6W6V - chains A and L of the 11 polymer chains in the assembly; structure by electron microscopy, 3.00 A resolution.

# Chain A
Molecule: RNA component of RNase MRP NME1
Source organism: Saccharomyces cerevisiae S288C
Sequence (340 nucleotides; numbered 1 to 340; the number before each row is that of its first residue):
     1 AAUCCAUGACCAAAGAAUCGUCACAAAUCGAAGCUUACAAAAUGGAGUAA
    51 AAUUUUUUUUACUCAGUAAUAUGCUUUGGGUUGAAAGUCUCCCACCAAUU
   101 CGUAUGCGGAAAACGUAAUGAGAUUUAAAAAUUUUAAAUUGUUUAAAUCA
   151 ACUCAUUAAGGAGGAUGCCCUUGGGUAUUCUGCUUCUUGACCUGGUACCU
   201 CUAUUGCAGGGUACUGGUGUUUUCUUCGGUACUGGAUUCCGUUUGUAUGG
   251 AAUCUAAACCAUAGUUAUGACGAUUGCUCUUUCCCGUGCUGGAUCGAGUA
   301 ACCCAAUGGAGCUUACUAUUCUUGGUCCAUGGAUUCACCC
Disordered / not traced: 1, 53-56, 132-143, 170-173, 203-207, 220-224, 242-246, 285-289, 336-340
Reported in the primary citation:
  - contacts within the chain: A84/U314

# Chain L
Name: Ribonuclease MRP protein subunit RMP1
Source organism: Saccharomyces cerevisiae S288C
UniProt: Q12530 (RMP1_YEAST); numbering as in UniProt (aligned over 1-201)
Chain sequence (201 residues; row label = number of the first residue in the row):
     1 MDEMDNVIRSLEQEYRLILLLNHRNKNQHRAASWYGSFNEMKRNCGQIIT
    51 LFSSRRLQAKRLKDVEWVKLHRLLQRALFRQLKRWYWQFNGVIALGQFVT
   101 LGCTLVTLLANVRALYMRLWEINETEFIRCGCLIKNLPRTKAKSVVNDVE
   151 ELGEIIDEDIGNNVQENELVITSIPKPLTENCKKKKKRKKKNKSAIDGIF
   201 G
Disordered / not traced: 54-60, 129-201

# Chain A / chain L interface
Contacting residue pairs - 25 pairs, chain A then chain L:
  C92(A) / Arg-30(L)  salt bridge to the phosphate
  C93(A) / Ala-31(L)  base contact
  U202(A) / Trp-67(L)  phosphate contact
  U226(A) / His-23(L)  hydrogen bond to the sugar
  U226(A) / Arg-24(L)  hydrogen bond to the base
  U226(A) / Lys-26(L)  hydrogen bond to the base
  U226(A) / Asn-27(L)  hydrogen bond to the base
  G228(A) / Lys-42(L)  salt bridge to the phosphate
  G229(A) / Lys-42(L)  salt bridge to the phosphate
  U230(A) / Asn-39(L)  hydrogen bond to the base
  U230(A) / Arg-43(L)  salt bridge to the phosphate
  U230(A) / Gln-47(L)  hydrogen bond to the phosphate
  A231(A) / Gly-36(L)  base contact
  A231(A) / Asn-39(L)  hydrogen bond to the base
  A231(A) / Glu-40(L)  base contact
  A231(A) / Arg-43(L)  salt bridge to the phosphate
  C232(A) / Gly-36(L)  hydrogen bond to the base
  C232(A) / Glu-40(L)  base contact
  C232(A) / Gln-81(L)  phosphate contact
  C232(A) / Arg-84(L)  base contact
  U233(A) / Lys-83(L)  base contact
  U233(A) / Arg-84(L)  salt bridge to the phosphate
  A251(A) / Arg-80(L)  salt bridge to the phosphate
  A256(A) / Trp-87(L)  base contact
  A257(A) / Trp-87(L)  base contact
Also at the interface, not in a pair above, chain A (15 interface residues in all): A94, C227
Also at the interface, not in a pair above, chain L (22 interface residues in all): Asn-22, Asn-25, Tyr-35, Ser-37

# Overview
15 residues of chain A face 22 of chain L across their interface, with 8 hydrogen bonds and 7 salt bridges.
Polar contacts include U226(A)/Arg-24(L), U226(A)/Lys-26(L) and U226(A)/Asn-27(L). From the paper: contacts
within the chain involving A84(A) and U314(A).
Chain A is RNA component of RNase MRP NME1 and chain L is Ribonuclease MRP protein subunit RMP1, both from
Saccharomyces cerevisiae S288C; the structure, Structure of yeast RNase MRP holoenzyme, was determined by
electron microscopy.
